PDB entry 4LT5 | X-ray diffraction, 2.89 A resolution | chains A and B of the 3 polymer chains in the assembly

Chain A:
Protein: Naegleria Tet-like dioxygenase
Organism: Naegleria gruberi
UniProt: D2W6T1 (D2W6T1_NAEGR); numbering as in UniProt (aligned over 2-321)
Amino-acid sequence (327 residues; each row starts with the number of its first residue; numbers below 1 keep their minus sign (Met-5 is residue -5)):
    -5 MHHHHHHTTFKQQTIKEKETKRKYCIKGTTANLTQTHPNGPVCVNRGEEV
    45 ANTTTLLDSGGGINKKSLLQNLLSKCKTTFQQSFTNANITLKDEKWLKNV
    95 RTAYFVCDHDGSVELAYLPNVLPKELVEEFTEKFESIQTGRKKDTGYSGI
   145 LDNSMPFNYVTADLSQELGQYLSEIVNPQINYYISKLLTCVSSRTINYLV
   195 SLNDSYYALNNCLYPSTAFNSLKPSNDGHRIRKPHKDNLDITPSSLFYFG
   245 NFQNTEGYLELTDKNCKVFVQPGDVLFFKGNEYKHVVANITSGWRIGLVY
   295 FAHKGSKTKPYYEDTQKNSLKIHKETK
Not modelled in the structure: -5 to 56
Construct notes: expression tag (-5 to 1)
Curated features (UniProtKB/Swiss-Prot):
  - binding site (2-oxoglutarate): Asn214, Arg224, Tyr242, Arg289
  - binding site (Fe cation): His229, Asp231, His279
  - binding site (substrate): Gln310
  - site: Ser148 (Interaction with DNA)
Ion coordination: Mn2+: His229, Asp231, His279 (together with N-oxalylglycine)
Small-molecule neighbours: N-oxalylglycine (OGA): Asn214, Arg224, Ile225, His229, Asp231, Leu240, Tyr242, Leu253, His279, Val281, Arg289, Val293
Reported in the primary citation:
  - Mn2+ coordination: His229, Asp231, His279
  - mutagenesis - Q310A: decreased catalytic activity with the 14-nt DNA strand (chain B)
  - binding site for N-oxalylglycine: Asn214, Arg224, Leu240, Tyr242, Leu253, Arg289
  - mutagenesis - N147D, D234N, H297N, H297Q: decreased catalytic activity on 5mCpG
  - mutagenesis - D234A: abolished catalytic activity on 5mCpG
  - contacts within the chain: Lys86-Glu108
  - binding site for the 14-nt DNA strand (chain B): Lys298

Chain B:
Molecule: 14-nt DNA strand
Sequence (14 nucleotides; numbered 1 to 14; the number before each row is that of its first residue):
     1 AGAATTGCGTTCCA
Modified / non-standard residues: 5CM (5-methyl-2'-deoxy-cytidine-5'-monophosphate) at position 8

How chain A and chain B interact:
Residue-residue contacts - 11 pairs, chain A then chain B:
  Ser148(A) - DG9(B)  hydrogen bond to the base
  Ser148(A) - DT10(B)  sugar contact
  Met149(A) - DT10(B)  sugar contact
  Pro150(A) - DG9(B)  phosphate contact
  Pro150(A) - DT10(B)  phosphate contact
  Asn232(A) - DC12(B)  sugar contact
  Asn232(A) - DC13(B)  hydrogen bond to the phosphate
  Lys298(A) - DC12(B)  salt bridge to the phosphate
  Lys303(A) - DT10(B)  phosphate contact
  Lys303(A) - DT11(B)  salt bridge to the phosphate
  Lys318(A) - DG9(B)  salt bridge to the phosphate
Interface residues without a listed pair, chain A (9 interface residues in all): Leu233, Leu314
Interface residues without a listed pair, chain B (6 interface residues in all): 5CM_8

Summary:
9 residues of chain A face 6 of chain B across their interface; the contacts include 2 hydrogen bonds and 3
salt bridges. Among the polar pairs are Ser148(A)-DG9(B), Asn232(A)-DC13(B) and Lys298(A)-DC12(B). The paper
reports a binding site for N-oxalylglycine at Asn214(A), Arg224(A) and Leu240(A) among others; N147D, D234N
and H297N of chain A, among others, reduce catalytic activity on 5mCpG; 6 substitutions were tested in all.
Here chain A is Naegleria Tet-like dioxygenase (Naegleria gruberi) and chain B is a 14-nt DNA strand. Entry
4LT5 (Structure of a Naegleria Tet-like dioxygenase in complex with 5-methylcytosine DNA) was determined by
X-ray diffraction.
